Entry 7V3V (electron microscopy, 2.90 A resolution); this record covers chains H and I of the 14 polymer chains in the assembly.

Chain H:
Protein: Cell division control protein 7
Organism: Saccharomyces cerevisiae S288C
Notes: EC 2.7.11.1
Reference sequence: P06243 (CDC7_YEAST); residue numbers follow UniProt; this construct covers 1-507
Amino-acid sequence (507 residues; row label = number of the first residue in the row):
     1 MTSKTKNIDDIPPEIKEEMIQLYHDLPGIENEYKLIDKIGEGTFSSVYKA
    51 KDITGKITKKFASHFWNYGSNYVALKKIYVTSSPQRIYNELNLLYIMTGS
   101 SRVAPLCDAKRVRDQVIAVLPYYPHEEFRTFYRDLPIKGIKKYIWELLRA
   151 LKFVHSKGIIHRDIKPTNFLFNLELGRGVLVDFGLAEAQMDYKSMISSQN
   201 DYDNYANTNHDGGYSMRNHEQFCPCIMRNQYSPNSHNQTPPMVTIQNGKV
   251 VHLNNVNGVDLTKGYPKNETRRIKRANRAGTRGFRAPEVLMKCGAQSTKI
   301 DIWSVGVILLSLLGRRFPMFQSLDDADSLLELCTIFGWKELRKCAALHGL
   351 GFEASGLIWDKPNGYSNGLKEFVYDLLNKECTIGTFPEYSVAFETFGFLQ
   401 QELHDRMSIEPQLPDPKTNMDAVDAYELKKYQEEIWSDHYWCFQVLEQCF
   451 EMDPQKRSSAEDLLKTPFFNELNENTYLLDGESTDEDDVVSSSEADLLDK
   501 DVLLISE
Disordered / not traced: 1-11, 192-253, 406-424, 474-507
Swiss-Prot annotation at these positions:
  - active site: D163 (Proton acceptor)
  - binding site (ATP): I39 to V47, K76
Small-molecule neighbours: ATP-gamma-S (AGS; phosphothiophosphoric acid-adenylate ester): I39, G40, G42, T43, F44, S45, V47, A74, K76, E90, P121, Y122, Y123, H125, D163, T167, N168, L170, V181, D182, G184

Chain I:
Protein: DDK kinase regulatory subunit DBF4
Organism: Saccharomyces cerevisiae S288C
Reference sequence: P32325 (DBF4_YEAST); residue numbers follow UniProt; this construct covers 1-704
Amino-acid sequence (704 residues; numbered 1 to 704; the number before each row is that of its first residue):
     1 MVSPTKMIIRSPLKETDTNLKHNNGIAASTTAAGHLNVFSNDNNCNNNNT
    51 TESFPKKRSLERLELQQQQHLHEKKRARIERARSIEGAVQVSKGTGLKNV
   101 EPRVTPKELLEWQTNWKKIMKRDSRIYFDITDDVEMNTYNKSKMDKRRDL
   151 LKRGFLTLGAQITQFFDTTVTIVITRRSVENIYLLKDTDILSRAKKNYMK
   201 VWSYEKAARFLKNLDVDLDHLSKTKSASLAAPTLSNLLHNEKLYGPTDRD
   251 PRTKRDDIHYFKYPHVYLYDLWQTWAPIITLEWKPQELTNLDELPYPILK
   301 IGSFGRCPFIGDRNYDESSYKRVVKRYSRDKANKKYALQLRALFQYHADT
   351 LLNTSSVNDQTKNLIFIPHTCNDSTKSFKKWMQEKAKNFEKTELKKTDDS
   401 AVQDVRNEHADQTDEKNSILLNETETKEPPLKEEKENKQSIAEESNKYPQ
   451 RKELAATPKLNHPVLATFARQETEEVPDDLCTLKTKSRQAFEIKASGAHQ
   501 SNDVATSFGNGLGPTRASVMSKNMKSLSRLMVDRKLGVKQTNGNNKNYTA
   551 TIATTAETSKENRHRLDFNALKKDEAPSKETGKDSAVHLETNRKPQNFPK
   601 VATKSVSADSKVHNDIKITTTESPTASKKSTSTNVTLHFNAQTAQTAQPV
   651 KKETVKNSGYCENCRVKYESLEQHIVSEKHLSFAENDLNFEAIDSLIENL
   701 RFQI
Disordered / not traced: 1-105, 216-229, 353-362, 387-510, 535-656, 704
Swiss-Prot annotation at these positions:
  - zinc finger: T654 to Q703 (DBF4-type)
  - region: R10 to N19 (D box 1), R62 to H70 (D box 2)
  - motif: R83 to A88 (POLO box domain (PBD)-binding)
  - binding site (Zn(2+)): C661, C664, H674, H680
  - modified residue (Phosphoserine): S59, S84, S235, S623
  - mutagenesis: R83 (R83A/E: Defective for interaction with CDC5), S84 (S84A: No effect), I85 (I85A: Defective for interaction with CDC5), E86 (E86K: No effect), G87 (G87A: Defective for interaction with CDC5), A88 (A88V: Defective for interaction with CDC5), C661 (C661A: In DBF4-AAHH; weakens interaction with ARS1 origin DNA and MCM2, but not other known ligands; when associated with A-664), C664 (C664A: In DBF4-AAHH; weakens interaction with ARS1 origin DNA and MCM2, but not other known ligands; when associated with A-661), H674 (H674A: In DBF4-CCAA; weakens interaction with ARS1 origin DNA and MCM2, but not other known ligands; when associated with A-680), H680 (H680A: Weakens interaction with ARS1 origin DNA and MCM2, but not other known ligands. In DBF4-CCAA; weakens interaction with ARS1 origin DNA and MCM2, but not other known ligands ...)
Ion coordination: Zn2+: C661, C664, H674, H680

Interface between chain H and chain I:
Pairs across the interface (170; chain H residue first):
  F44(H) with G511(I); L512(I), hydrophobic
  K56(H) with Q703(I), hydrogen bond (side chain-backbone)
  K60(H) with Q703(I)
  V80(H) with N663(I), hydrogen bond (backbone-side chain); I675(I), hydrophobic; H680(I)
  T81(H) with Y660(I); C661(I); E662(I), hydrogen bond (backbone-backbone); N663(I), hydrogen bond (backbone-side chain); Y668(I); L671(I)
  S82(H) with N663(I), hydrogen bond (backbone-side chain)
  S83(H) with E662(I); N663(I)
  P84(H) with N663(I); F690(I), hydrophobic
  R86(H) with L512(I); E662(I), salt bridge
  Y88(H) with A692(I), hydrophobic; I693(I), hydrophobic
  L91(H) with L696(I), hydrophobic
  Y95(H) with N699(I), hydrogen bond; Q703(I)
  L106(H) with L700(I), hydrophobic
  C107(H) with L700(I)
  D108(H) with L700(I)
  A109(H) with I697(I), hydrophobic; L700(I)
  R111(H) with D687(I), salt bridge; F690(I); I693(I); D694(I), salt bridge
  R113(H) with L681(I); A684(I)
  D114(H) with A684(I)
  E126(H) with Y336(I), hydrogen bond
  T130(H) with Y336(I), hydrogen bond
  Y132(H) with G305(I)
  R133(H) with F304(I); G305(I)
  D134(H) with L340(I)
  P136(H) with L340(I); F344(I), hydrophobic
  K138(H) with F344(I); Y346(I), hydrogen bond (side chain-backbone); H347(I); A348(I)
  G139(H) with F344(I)
  L173(H) with Y336(I); L340(I), hydrophobic
  V256(H) with N240(I)
  V259(H) with Y244(I), hydrophobic; R255(I)
  L261(H) with I258(I), hydrophobic; Y267(I), hydrogen bond (backbone-side chain); Q273(I)
  T262(H) with Y269(I)
  K263(H) with F261(I), hydrogen bond (backbone-backbone)
  G264(H) with I258(I); H259(I); Y267(I), hydrogen bond (backbone-side chain)
  Y265(H) with I258(I); H259(I), hydrogen bond (backbone-backbone); F261(I), hydrophobic; Y267(I); T280(I)
  P266(H) with D257(I); I258(I)
  K267(H) with D257(I), hydrogen bond (backbone-backbone); H259(I)
  N268(H) with K522(I)
  E269(H) with P277(I); V519(I)
  T270(H) with V519(I)
  R271(H) with Y244(I); Q273(I), hydrogen bond (side chain-backbone); T274(I); W275(I); A276(I); V519(I)
  R272(H) with W275(I); A276(I), hydrogen bond (backbone-backbone); S518(I)
  I273(H) with I278(I), hydrophobic; S518(I)
  K274(H) with W275(I)
  R275(H) with R516(I), hydrogen bond (side chain-backbone)
  K292(H) with I278(I)
  R316(H) with G302(I); S303(I), hydrogen bond (side chain-backbone); F304(I); G305(I); R306(I), hydrogen bond (side chain-backbone)
  F317(H) with G305(I)
  P318(H) with G305(I); C307(I)
  M319(H) with P308(I), hydrophobic; F309(I)
  Q321(H) with C307(I), hydrogen bond; F309(I); I310(I)
  A326(H) with I279(I), hydrophobic
  D327(H) with P297(I)
  L329(H) with L268(I), hydrophobic
  L330(H) with P297(I)
  E331(H) with P297(I); F309(I)
  T334(H) with L299(I); F309(I)
  I335(H) with F309(I), hydrophobic
  G349(H) with D270(I); L271(I), hydrogen bond (backbone-backbone); W272(I)
  L350(H) with Y269(I); D270(I); L271(I)
  G351(H) with Y269(I); L271(I)
  F352(H) with L268(I), hydrophobic
  E353(H) with F261(I); H265(I), salt bridge; V266(I); Y267(I); Y269(I)
  A354(H) with H265(I)
  S355(H) with Y263(I); P264(I); H265(I), hydrogen bond
  L357(H) with H265(I); Y296(I), hydrophobic
  I358(H) with Y296(I), hydrogen bond (backbone-side chain)
  D360(H) with L299(I)
  Y365(H) with L299(I)
  F372(H) with L299(I), hydrophobic
  L376(H) with I301(I)
  K379(H) with K300(I); I301(I)
  E380(H) with G302(I); S303(I)
  C381(H) with C371(I), hydrophobic; N372(I)
  I383(H) with S303(I); E317(I)
  G384(H) with S374(I)
  T385(H) with S303(I); F304(I); E317(I), hydrogen bond; R326(I)
  F386(H) with S374(I)
  E388(H) with D330(I); D373(I); S374(I), hydrogen bond (side chain-backbone); T375(I), hydrogen bond (side chain-backbone)
  Y389(H) with D330(I), hydrogen bond; N333(I), hydrogen bond (side chain-backbone); K334(I), hydrogen bond (side chain-backbone); A337(I), hydrophobic; R341(I)
  S390(H) with R341(I); F366(I); I367(I)
  F393(H) with H369(I); D373(I)
  F396(H) with C371(I), hydrophobic
  L428(H) with I365(I), hydrophobic
  Y431(H) with I367(I), hydrophobic
  Q432(H) with I367(I)
  E471(H) with A348(I)
Interface residues without a listed pair, chain H (101 interface residues in all): Y79, N92, K141, K142, E174, L175, N257, G258, R315, D325, G356, T382, P387, V391
Interface residues without a listed pair, chain I (101 interface residues in all): P251, D256, Y260, E282, W283, L343, Q345, T350, K376, S377, T515, K525, N689, R701
The authors on this interface:
  - specific contacts: R275(H)-S518(I)

Overview:
The chain H/chain I interface involves 101 residues from each chain, with 29 hydrogen bonds and 4 salt
bridges. Polar pairs include R86(H)-E662(I), R111(H)-D687(I) and R111(H)-D694(I). The authors report a contact
between R275(H) and S518(I). Bound to chain H: ATP-gamma-S.
Chain H is Cell division control protein 7 and chain I is DDK kinase regulatory subunit DBF4, both from
Saccharomyces cerevisiae S288C; the structure, Cryo-EM structure of MCM double hexamer bound with DDK in State
I, was determined by electron microscopy together with 7V3U and 7W8G from the same study.
